PDB entry 2HH0 | X-ray diffraction, 2.85 A resolution | chains L and P of the 3 polymer chains in the assembly

[Chain L]
Name: Light Chain, P-Clone Fab, Chimera
Organism: Mus musculus, Homo sapiens
Notes: fragment: 2-109 (mouse), 110-271 (human); antibody fragment or engineered binder
Sequence (210 residues; row label = number of the first residue in the row; note: 60 numbers in that range are skipped by the numbering (no residue carries them; nothing is unmodelled there)):
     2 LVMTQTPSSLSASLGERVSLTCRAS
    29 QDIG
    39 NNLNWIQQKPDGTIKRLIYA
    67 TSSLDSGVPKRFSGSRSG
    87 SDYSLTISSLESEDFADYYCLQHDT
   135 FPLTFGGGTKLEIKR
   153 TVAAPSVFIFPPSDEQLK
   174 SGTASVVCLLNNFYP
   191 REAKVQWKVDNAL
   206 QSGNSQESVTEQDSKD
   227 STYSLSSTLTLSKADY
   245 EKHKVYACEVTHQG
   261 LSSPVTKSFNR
Disulfide bonds: Cys23-Cys106, Cys181-Cys252

[Chain P]
Name: Prion protein
Reference sequence: Q5UK71 (Q5UK71_BOVIN); residues 2-10 here correspond to UniProt positions 115-123 (UniProt number = residue number + 113)
Sequence (9 residues; row label = number of the first residue in the row):
     2 HGQWNKPSK

[Interface between chain L and chain P]
Residue-residue contacts (8; chain L residue first):
  Asn40(L) - His2(P)  hydrogen bond (side chain-backbone)
  Asn40(L) - Gly3(P)
  Leu107(L) - Trp5(P)  hydrophobic
  His109(L) - Gly3(P)
  His109(L) - Gln4(P)
  His109(L) - Trp5(P)  hydrogen bond (side chain-backbone)
  Asp110(L) - Gln4(P)
  Phe135(L) - Gln4(P)
Interface residues without a listed pair, chain L (7 interface residues in all): Arg54, Leu137
Interface features reported in the paper:
  - specific contacts: Leu107(L)-Trp5(P) (hydrophobic contact), His109(L)-Trp5(P) (hydrophobic contact)
  - epitope / paratope residues, chain L: Leu107(L), His109(L)

[Overview]
7 residues of chain L face 4 of chain P across their interface; the contacts include 2 hydrogen bonds. Polar
pairs include Asn40(L)-His2(P) and His109(L)-Trp5(P). The paper describes hydrophobic contacts between
Leu107(L) and Trp5(P) and His109(L) and Trp5(P). The paper reports epitope/paratope residues Leu107(L) and
His109(L).
Chain L is Light Chain, P-Clone Fab, Chimera (Mus musculus, Homo sapiens) and chain P is Prion protein; the
structure, Structure of an Anti-PrP Fab, P-Clone, in Complex with its Cognate Bovine Peptide Epitope, was
determined by X-ray diffraction.
